Entry 7WS1 (electron microscopy, 3.40 A resolution); this record covers chains B and K of the 11 polymer chains in the assembly.

Chain B:
Protein: Spike glycoprotein
Organism: Severe acute respiratory syndrome coronavirus 2
Reference sequence: P0DTC2 (SPIKE_SARS2); residues 1-1208 here = UniProt positions 1-1208
Amino-acid sequence (1288 residues; each row starts with the number of its first residue):
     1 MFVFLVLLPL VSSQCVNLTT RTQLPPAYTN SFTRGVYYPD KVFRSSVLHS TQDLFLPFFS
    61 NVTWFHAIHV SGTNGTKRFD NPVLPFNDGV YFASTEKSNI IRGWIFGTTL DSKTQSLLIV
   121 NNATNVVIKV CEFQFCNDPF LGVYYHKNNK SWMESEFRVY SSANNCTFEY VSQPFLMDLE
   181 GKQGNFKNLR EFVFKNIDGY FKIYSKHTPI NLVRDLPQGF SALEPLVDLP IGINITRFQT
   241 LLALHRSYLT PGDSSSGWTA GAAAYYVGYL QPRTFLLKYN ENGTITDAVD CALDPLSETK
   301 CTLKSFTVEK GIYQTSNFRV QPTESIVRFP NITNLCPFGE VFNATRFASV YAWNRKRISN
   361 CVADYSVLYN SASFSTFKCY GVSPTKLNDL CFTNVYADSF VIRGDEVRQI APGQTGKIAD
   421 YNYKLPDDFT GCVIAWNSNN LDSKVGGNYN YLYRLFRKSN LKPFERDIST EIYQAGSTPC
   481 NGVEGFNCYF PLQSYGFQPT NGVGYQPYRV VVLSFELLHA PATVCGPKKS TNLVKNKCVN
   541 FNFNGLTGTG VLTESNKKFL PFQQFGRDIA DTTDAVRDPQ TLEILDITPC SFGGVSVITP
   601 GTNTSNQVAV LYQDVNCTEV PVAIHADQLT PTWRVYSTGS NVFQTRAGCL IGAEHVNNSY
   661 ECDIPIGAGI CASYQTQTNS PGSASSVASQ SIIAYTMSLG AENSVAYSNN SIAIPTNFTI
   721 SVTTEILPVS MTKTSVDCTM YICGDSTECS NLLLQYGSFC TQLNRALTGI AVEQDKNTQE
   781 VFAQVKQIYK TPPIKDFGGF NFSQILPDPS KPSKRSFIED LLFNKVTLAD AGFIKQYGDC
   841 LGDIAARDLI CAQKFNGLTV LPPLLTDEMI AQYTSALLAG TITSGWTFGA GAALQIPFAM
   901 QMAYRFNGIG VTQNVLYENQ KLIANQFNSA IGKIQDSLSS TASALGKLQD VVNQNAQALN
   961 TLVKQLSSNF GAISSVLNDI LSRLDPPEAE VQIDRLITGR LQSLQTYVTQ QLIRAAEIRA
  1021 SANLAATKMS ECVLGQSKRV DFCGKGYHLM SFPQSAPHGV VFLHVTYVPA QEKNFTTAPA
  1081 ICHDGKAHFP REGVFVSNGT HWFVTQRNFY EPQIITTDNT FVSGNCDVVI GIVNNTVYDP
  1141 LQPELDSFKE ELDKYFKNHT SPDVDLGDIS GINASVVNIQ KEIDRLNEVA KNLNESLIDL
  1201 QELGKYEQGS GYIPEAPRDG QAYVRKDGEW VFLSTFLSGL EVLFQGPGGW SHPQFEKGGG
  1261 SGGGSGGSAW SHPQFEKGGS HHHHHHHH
Not modelled in the structure: 1-14, 67-77, 144-151, 181-184, 244-257, 621-640, 677-688, 828-853, 1148-1288
Disulfide bonds: Cys15-Cys136, Cys131-Cys166, Cys291-Cys301, Cys336-Cys361, Cys379-Cys432, Cys480-Cys488, Cys617-Cys649, Cys662-Cys671, Cys743-Cys749, Cys1032-Cys1043, Cys1082-Cys1126
Glycans and other covalent adducts: N-acetylglucosamine (NAG) linked to Asn17, Asn61, Asn165, Asn234, Asn282, Asn331, Asn343, Asn603, Asn616, Asn657, Asn709, Asn717, Asn801, Asn1074, Asn1098, Asn1134
Differences from the reference sequence: engineered mutation Gly682 (Arg in P0DTC2), Ser683 (Arg in P0DTC2), Ser685 (Arg in P0DTC2), Pro986 (Lys in P0DTC2), Pro987 (Val in P0DTC2); expression tag (1209-1288)

Chain K:
Protein: 510A5 heavy chain
Organism: Homo sapiens
Amino-acid sequence (125 residues; numbered 1 to 125; the number before each row is that of its first residue):
     1 EVQLVESGGG LVQPGRSLRL SCAASGFTFD DYAMHWVRQA PGKGLEWVSG ISWNSDSIDY
    61 ADSVKGRFTI SRDNAKNSLY LQMNSLRAED TALYYCAKDR GYEILTPASF DYWGQGTLVT
   121 VSSAS
Disulfide bonds: Cys22-Cys96

How chain B and chain K interact:
Residue-residue contacts (24; chain B residue first):
  Lys417(B) with Ser85(K), hydrogen bond
  Tyr449(B) with Lys65(K), hydrogen bond
  Tyr453(B) with Ser85(K)
  Leu455(B) with Asn84(K)
  Phe456(B) with Ser17(K)
  Val483(B) with Lys76(K)
  Glu484(B) with Arg19(K), salt bridge
  Gly485(B) with Arg19(K), hydrogen bond (backbone-side chain)
  Phe486(B) with Ser21(K)
  Tyr489(B) with Arg19(K); Gln82(K)
  Phe490(B) with Gln82(K)
  Gln493(B) with Gly66(K); Arg67(K); Phe68(K), hydrogen bond (side chain-backbone); Thr69(K), hydrogen bond; Asn84(K), hydrogen bond
  Ser494(B) with Gly66(K)
  Tyr495(B) with Gly66(K)
  Gly496(B) with Lys65(K); Gly66(K)
  Gln498(B) with Asp62(K), hydrogen bond; Lys65(K)
  Tyr505(B) with Arg87(K), hydrogen bond
Also at the interface, not in a pair above, chain B (19 interface residues in all): Gly446, Cys488
Also at the interface, not in a pair above, chain K (16 interface residues in all): Ser7, Tyr60

Summary:
Chain B and chain K form an interface of 19 and 16 residues respectively, with 8 hydrogen bonds and 1 salt
bridge. Polar contacts include Glu484(B)-Arg19(K), Lys417(B)-Ser85(K) and Tyr449(B)-Lys65(K). Covalently
linked N-acetylglucosamine: at Asn17(B), Asn61(B), Asn165(B), Asn234(B), Asn282(B) and Asn331(B) and 10 more.
Chain B is Spike glycoprotein (Severe acute respiratory syndrome coronavirus 2) and chain K is 510A5 heavy
chain (Homo sapiens); the structure, Structures of Omicron Spike complexes illuminate broad-spectrum
neutralizing antibody development, was determined by electron microscopy (same publication as 7WS0, 7WS2,
7WS3, 7WS4, 7WS5, 7WS6 and 4 further entries).
